8YN8 - chains B and C of the 5 polymer chains in the assembly; structure by electron microscopy, 2.77 A resolution.

Chain B:
Protein: Guanine nucleotide-binding protein G(I)/G(S)/G(T) subunit beta-1
From: Homo sapiens
UniProtKB: P62873 (GBB1_HUMAN); numbering as in UniProt (aligned over 2-340)
Sequence (376 residues; row label = number of the first residue in the row; numbers below 1 keep their minus sign (Met-9 is residue -9)):
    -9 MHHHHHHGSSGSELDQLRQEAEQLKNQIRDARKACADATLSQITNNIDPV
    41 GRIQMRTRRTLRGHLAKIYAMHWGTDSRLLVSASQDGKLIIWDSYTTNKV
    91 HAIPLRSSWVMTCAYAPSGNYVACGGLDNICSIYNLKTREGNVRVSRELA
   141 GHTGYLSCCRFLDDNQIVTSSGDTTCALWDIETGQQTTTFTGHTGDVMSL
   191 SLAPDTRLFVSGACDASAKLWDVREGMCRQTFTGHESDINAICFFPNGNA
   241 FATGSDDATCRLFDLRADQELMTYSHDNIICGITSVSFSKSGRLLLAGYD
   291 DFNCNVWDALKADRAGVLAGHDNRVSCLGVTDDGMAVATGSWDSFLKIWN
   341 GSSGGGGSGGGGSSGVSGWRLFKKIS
Disordered / not traced: -9 to 1, 344-366
Differences from the reference sequence: initiating methionine (-9); expression tag (-8 to 1, 341-366)
Curated features (UniProtKB/Swiss-Prot):
  - modified residue: Ser2 (N-acetylserine), His266 (Phosphohistidine)
  - natural variant: Leu30 (L30F: In MRD42; uncertain significance), Arg52 (R52G: In MRD42), Gly64 (G64V: In MRD42), Asp76 (D76E: In MRD42; D76G: In MRD42), Gly77 (G77S: In MRD42), Lys78 (K78R: In MRD42), Ile80 (I80N: In MRD42; I80T: In MRD42), His91 (H91R: In MRD42; uncertain significance), Ala92 (A92T: In MRD42), Pro94 (P94S: In MRD42), Leu95 (L95P: In MRD42), Arg96 (R96L: In MRD42), 5 further natural variant entries in UniProt

Chain C:
Protein: Guanine nucleotide-binding protein G(I)/G(S)/G(O) subunit gamma-2
From: Homo sapiens
UniProtKB: P59768 (GBG2_HUMAN); numbering as in UniProt (aligned over 1-71)
Sequence (71 residues; each row starts with the number of its first residue):
     1 MASNNTASIAQARKLVEQLKMEANIDRIKVSKAAADLMAYCEAHAKEDPL
    51 LTPVPASENPFREKKFFCAIL
Disordered / not traced: 1-5, 63-71
Curated features (UniProtKB/Swiss-Prot):
  - modified residue: Ala2 (N-acetylalanine), Cys68 (Cysteine methyl ester)
  - lipidation: Cys68 (S-geranylgeranyl cysteine)

How chain B and chain C interact:
Pairs across the interface - 91 pairs, chain B then chain C:
  Glu3(B) - Ile9(C)
  Glu3(B) - Arg13(C)
  Leu4(B) - Ser8(C)
  Leu4(B) - Ile9(C)  hydrophobic
  Leu4(B) - Ala12(C)  hydrophobic
  Leu7(B) - Ile9(C)  hydrophobic
  Leu7(B) - Arg13(C)
  Leu7(B) - Val16(C)
  Glu10(B) - Val16(C)
  Glu10(B) - Lys20(C)
  Ala11(B) - Leu19(C)
  Leu14(B) - Val16(C)
  Leu14(B) - Leu19(C)  hydrophobic
  Leu14(B) - Lys20(C)
  Ile18(B) - Leu19(C)
  Ile18(B) - Ala23(C)  hydrophobic
  Ile18(B) - Arg27(C)
  Ala21(B) - Arg27(C)
  Arg22(B) - Arg27(C)
  Ala24(B) - Lys29(C)
  Cys25(B) - Ile28(C)
  Cys25(B) - Lys29(C)
  Cys25(B) - Val30(C)  hydrogen bond (backbone-backbone)
  Ala26(B) - Val30(C)  hydrophobic
  Asp27(B) - Lys29(C)
  Asp27(B) - Val30(C)  hydrogen bond (side chain-backbone)
  Asp27(B) - Ser31(C)  hydrogen bond
  Ala28(B) - Val30(C)
  Leu30(B) - Ala34(C)  hydrophobic
  Ile33(B) - Ala34(C)  hydrophobic
  Ile37(B) - Met38(C)  hydrophobic
  Val40(B) - Leu51(C)  hydrophobic
  Met45(B) - Leu50(C)  hydrophobic
  Arg48(B) - Phe61(C)
  Arg49(B) - Pro60(C)
  Arg49(B) - Phe61(C)  hydrogen bond (side chain-backbone)
  Arg49(B) - Arg62(C)
  Ser84(B) - Phe61(C)
  Tyr85(B) - Pro60(C)
  Tyr85(B) - Phe61(C)  hydrophobic
  Thr181(B) - Lys14(C)
  Cys218(B) - Gln18(C)  hydrogen bond (backbone-side chain)
  Cys218(B) - Glu22(C)
  Arg219(B) - Glu22(C)
  Gln220(B) - Ile25(C)
  Thr221(B) - Glu22(C)  hydrogen bond
  Phe235(B) - Leu37(C)  hydrophobic
  Phe235(B) - Tyr40(C)  hydrophobic
  Phe235(B) - Cys41(C)  hydrophobic
  Pro236(B) - Tyr40(C)
  Asn237(B) - Tyr40(C)
  Leu252(B) - Leu37(C)  hydrophobic
  Asp254(B) - Ala33(C)
  Arg256(B) - Asp26(C)
  Arg256(B) - Arg27(C)
  Arg256(B) - Ile28(C)  hydrogen bond (backbone-backbone)
  Arg256(B) - Asp36(C)  salt bridge
  Ala257(B) - Ile28(C)
  Asp258(B) - Ile25(C)
  Asp258(B) - Arg27(C)  salt bridge
  Gln259(B) - Val30(C)
  Leu261(B) - Val30(C)  hydrophobic
  Leu261(B) - Leu37(C)  hydrophobic
  Ser279(B) - Asp48(C)  hydrogen bond
  Lys280(B) - Glu47(C)
  Lys280(B) - Asp48(C)
  Ser281(B) - Tyr40(C)
  Ser281(B) - Cys41(C)
  Ser281(B) - His44(C)
  Ser281(B) - Asp48(C)  hydrogen bond
  Gly282(B) - Cys41(C)
  Arg283(B) - Cys41(C)
  Arg283(B) - Leu51(C)
  Leu300(B) - Cys41(C)  hydrophobic
  Val320(B) - Leu50(C)  hydrophobic
  Asp323(B) - Pro49(C)
  Gly324(B) - Pro49(C)
  Gly324(B) - Leu50(C)
  Met325(B) - Pro49(C)  hydrophobic
  Met325(B) - Leu50(C)
  Met325(B) - Val54(C)  hydrophobic
  Met325(B) - Pro60(C)
  Ala326(B) - Phe61(C)  hydrophobic
  Ile338(B) - Phe61(C)  hydrophobic
  Asn340(B) - Asn59(C)  hydrogen bond
  Asn340(B) - Phe61(C)
  Gly341(B) - Pro53(C)
  Ser342(B) - Pro53(C)
  Ser343(B) - Pro53(C)  hydrogen bond (side chain-backbone)
  Ser343(B) - Val54(C)  hydrogen bond (side chain-backbone)
  Ser343(B) - Pro55(C)
Also at the interface, not in a pair above, chain B (64 interface residues in all): Lys15, Gln17, Thr34, Ile43, Trp63, Lys209, Ala240, Leu284, Val327, Trp339
Also at the interface, not in a pair above, chain C (40 interface residues in all): Ala45, Glu58

Overview:
64 residues of chain B face 40 of chain C across their interface; the contacts include 12 hydrogen bonds and 2
salt bridges. Polar contacts include Arg256(B)-Asp36(C), Asp258(B)-Arg27(C) and Asp27(B)-Val30(C).
Here chain B is Guanine nucleotide-binding protein G(I)/G(S)/G(T) subunit beta-1 and chain C is Guanine
nucleotide-binding protein G(I)/G(S)/G(O) subunit gamma-2, both from Homo sapiens. Entry 8YN8 (Cryo-EM
structure of histamine H3 receptor in complex with proxyfan and miniGo) was determined by electron microscopy,
deposited together with 8YN2, 8YN3, 8YN4, 8YN5, 8YN6, 8YN7, 8YN9 and 8YNA.
